Entry 7NFE (electron microscopy, 4.29 A resolution (low resolution: residue-level contacts below are approximate; hydrogen-bond / salt-bridge calls are withheld)); this record covers chains B and C of the 10 polymer chains in the assembly.

Chain B:
Protein: X-ray repair cross-complementing protein 6
Source organism: Homo sapiens
Notes: EC 3.6.4.-, 4.2.99.-
UniProt: P12956 (XRCC6_HUMAN); numbering as in UniProt (aligned over 1-609)
Sequence (609 residues; row label = number of the first residue in the row):
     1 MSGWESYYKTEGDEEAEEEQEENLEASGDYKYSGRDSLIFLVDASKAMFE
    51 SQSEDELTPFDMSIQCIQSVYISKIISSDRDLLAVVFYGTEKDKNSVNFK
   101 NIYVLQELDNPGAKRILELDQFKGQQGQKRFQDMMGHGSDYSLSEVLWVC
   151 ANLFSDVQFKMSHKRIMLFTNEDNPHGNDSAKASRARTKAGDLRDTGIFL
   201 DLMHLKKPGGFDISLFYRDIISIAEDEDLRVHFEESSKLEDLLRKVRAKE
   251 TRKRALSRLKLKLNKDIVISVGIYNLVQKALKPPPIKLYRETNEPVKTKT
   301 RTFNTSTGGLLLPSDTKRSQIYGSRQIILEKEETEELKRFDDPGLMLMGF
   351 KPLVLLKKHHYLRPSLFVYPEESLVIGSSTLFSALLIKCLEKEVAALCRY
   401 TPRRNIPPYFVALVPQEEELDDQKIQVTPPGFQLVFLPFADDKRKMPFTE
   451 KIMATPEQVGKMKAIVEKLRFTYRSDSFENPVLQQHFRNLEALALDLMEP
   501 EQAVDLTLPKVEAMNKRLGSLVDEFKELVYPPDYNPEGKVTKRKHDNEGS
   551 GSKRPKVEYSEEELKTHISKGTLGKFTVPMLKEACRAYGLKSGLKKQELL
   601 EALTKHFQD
Unresolved in the structure: 1-31, 51-56, 176-180, 208-209, 223-237, 535-609
Swiss-Prot annotation at these positions:
  - region: Val578 to Glu583 (Interaction with BAX)
  - active site: Lys31 (Schiff-base intermediate with DNA)
  - modified residue: Ser2 (N-acetylserine), Ser6 (Phosphoserine), Ser27 (Phosphoserine), Lys31 (N6-acetyllysine), Ser51 (Phosphoserine), Ser306 (Phosphoserine), Lys317 (N6-acetyllysine), Lys331 (N6-acetyllysine), Lys338 (N6-acetyllysine), Thr455 (Phosphothreonine), Lys461 (N6-acetyllysine), Ser477 (Phosphoserine), Ser520 (Phosphoserine), Lys539 (N6-acetyllysine), Lys542 (N6-acetyllysine), Lys544 (N6-acetyllysine), Ser550 (Phosphoserine), Lys553 (N6-acetyllysine), Lys556 (N6-acetyllysine), Ser560 (Phosphoserine) and 1 more in UniProt
  - cross-link (Glycyl lysine isopeptide (Lys-Gly)): Lys287 (interchain with G-Cter in SUMO2), Lys317 (interchain with G-Cter in SUMO2), Lys556 (interchain with G-Cter in SUMO2)
  - mutagenesis: Lys31 (K31A: Diminishes the ability to form a Schiff base. Abolishes adduct formation; when associated with A-160 and A-164), Lys160 (K160A: Abolishes adduct formation; when associated with A-31 and A-160), Lys164 (K164A: Abolishes adduct formation; when associated with A-31 and A-164), Lys539 (K539Q: Complete loss of suppression of BAX-induced apoptosis; K539R: No effect on suppression of BAX-induced apoptosis), Lys542 (K542Q: Complete loss of suppression of BAX-induced apoptosis; K542R: No effect on suppression of BAX-induced apoptosis), Lys544 (K544R: No effect on suppression of BAX-induced apoptosis), Lys553 (K553Q: Partial loss of suppression of BAX-induced apoptosis; K553R: No effect on suppression of BAX-induced apoptosis), Lys556 (K556R: No effect on suppression of BAX-induced apoptosis), Lys570 (K570R: Loss of methylation; loss of anti-apoptotic activity; no effect on XRCC5 stabilization)

Chain C:
Protein: X-ray repair cross-complementing protein 5
Source organism: Homo sapiens
Notes: EC 3.6.4.-
UniProt: P13010 (XRCC5_HUMAN); residue numbers follow UniProt; this construct covers 1-732
Sequence (732 residues; numbered 1 to 732; the number before each row is that of its first residue):
     1 MVRSGNKAAVVLCMDVGFTMSNSIPGIESPFEQAKKVITMFVQRQVFAEN
    51 KDEIALVLFGTDGTDNPLSGGDQYQNITVHRHLMLPDFDLLEDIESKIQP
   101 GSQQADFLDALIVSMDVIQHETIGKKFEKRHIEIFTDLSSRFSKSQLDII
   151 IHSLKKCDISLQFFLPFSLGKEDGSGDRGDGPFRLGGHGPSFPLKGITEQ
   201 QKEGLEIVKMVMISLEGEDGLDEIYSFSESLRKLCVFKKIERHSIHWPCR
   251 LTIGSNLSIRIAAYKSILQERVKKTWTVVDAKTLKKEDIQKETVYCLNDD
   301 DETEVLKEDIIQGFRYGSDIVPFSKVDEEQMKYKSEGKCFSVLGFCKSSQ
   351 VQRRFFMGNQVLKVFAARDDEAAAVALSSLIHALDDLDMVAIVRYAYDKR
   401 ANPQVGVAFPHIKHNYECLVYVQLPFMEDLRQYMFSSLKNSKKYAPTEAQ
   451 LNAVDALIDSMSLAKKDEKTDTLEDLFPTTKIPNPRFQRLFQCLLHRALH
   501 PREPLPPIQQHIWNMLNPPAEVTTKSQIPLSKIKTLFPLIEAKKKDQVTA
   551 QEIFQDNHEDGPTAKKLKTEQGGAHFSVSSLAEGSVTSVGSVNPAENFRV
   601 LVKQKKASFEEASNQLINHIEQFLDTNETPYFMKSIDCIRAFREEAIKFS
   651 EEQRFNNFLKALQEKVEIKQLNHFWEIVVQDGITLITKEEASGSSVTAEE
   701 AKKFLAPKDKPSGDTAAVFEEGGDVDDLLDMI
Unresolved in the structure: 1-5, 16-18, 23-27, 168-194, 300, 555-732
Swiss-Prot annotation at these positions:
  - region: Leu138 to Leu165 (Leucine-zipper)
  - motif: Glu720 to Leu728 (EEXXXDL motif)
  - modified residue: Lys144 (N6-acetyllysine), Ser255 (Phosphoserine), Ser258 (Phosphoserine), Lys265 (N6-acetyllysine), Ser318 (Phosphoserine), Lys332 (N6-acetyllysine), Thr535 (Phosphothreonine), Ser577 (Phosphoserine), Ser579 (Phosphoserine), Ser580 (Phosphoserine), Lys660 (N6-acetyllysine), Lys665 (N6-acetyllysine), Thr715 (Phosphothreonine)
  - cross-link (Glycyl lysine isopeptide (Lys-Gly)): Lys195 (interchain with G-Cter in SUMO2), Lys532 (interchain with G-Cter in SUMO2), Lys534 (interchain with G-Cter in SUMO2), Lys566 (interchain with G-Cter in SUMO2), Lys568 (interchain with G-Cter in SUMO2), Lys669 (interchain with G-Cter in SUMO2), Lys688 (interchain with G-Cter in SUMO2)
  - mutagenesis: Glu720 to Glu721 (Abolishes interaction with PRKDC and its recruitment to sites of DNA damage), Asp726 to Asp727 (Abolishes interaction with PRKDC and its recruitment to sites of DNA damage)

How chain B and chain C interact:
Residue-residue contacts (301; chain B residue first):
  Ile75(B) - Tyr316(C)
  Ile75(B) - Gly317(C)
  Asp79(B) - Gly317(C)
  Pro111(B) - Ser318(C)
  Gly112(B) - Ser318(C)
  Ala248(B) - Glu428(C)
  Glu250(B) - Arg431(C)
  Thr251(B) - Arg431(C)
  Arg252(B) - Arg431(C)
  Arg252(B) - Tyr433(C)
  Lys253(B) - Tyr433(C)
  Arg254(B) - Tyr433(C)
  Lys260(B) - Ala542(C)
  Asn264(B) - Leu530(C)
  Asp266(B) - Lys534(C)
  Ile267(B) - Leu539(C)
  Tyr274(B) - Phe435(C)
  Asn275(B) - Arg431(C)
  Leu276(B) - Asp429(C)
  Leu276(B) - Leu430(C)
  Leu276(B) - Arg431(C)
  Val277(B) - Met357(C)
  Val277(B) - Asp429(C)
  Gln278(B) - Asp429(C)
  Lys279(B) - Asp429(C)
  Ala280(B) - Asp429(C)
  Pro285(B) - Gly313(C)
  Pro285(B) - Phe314(C)
  Ile286(B) - Ile311(C)
  Ile286(B) - Gln312(C)
  Ile286(B) - Gly313(C)
  Ile286(B) - Ile320(C)
  Lys287(B) - Ile311(C)
  Leu288(B) - Asp309(C)
  Leu288(B) - Ile310(C)
  Leu288(B) - Ile311(C)
  Tyr289(B) - Leu297(C)
  Tyr289(B) - Asp309(C)
  Tyr289(B) - Ile311(C)
  Arg290(B) - Asp309(C)
  Arg290(B) - Ile311(C)
  Pro295(B) - Asn298(C)
  Val296(B) - Tyr295(C)
  Val296(B) - Cys296(C)
  Val296(B) - Leu297(C)
  Lys297(B) - Cys296(C)
  Lys297(B) - Leu297(C)
  Lys297(B) - Asn298(C)
  Lys297(B) - Asp299(C)
  Thr298(B) - Tyr295(C)
  Thr298(B) - Cys296(C)
  Lys299(B) - Thr293(C)
  Lys299(B) - Val294(C)
  Lys299(B) - Tyr295(C)
  Thr300(B) - Glu292(C)
  Thr300(B) - Thr293(C)
  Arg301(B) - Glu292(C)
  Thr302(B) - Asp288(C)
  Thr302(B) - Ile289(C)
  Thr302(B) - Gln290(C)
  Thr302(B) - Glu292(C)
  Phe303(B) - Asp288(C)
  Phe303(B) - Gln290(C)
  Phe303(B) - Glu292(C)
  Asn304(B) - Asp288(C)
  Thr305(B) - Glu287(C)
  Thr305(B) - Asp288(C)
  Thr305(B) - Gln290(C)
  Ser306(B) - Glu287(C)
  Ser306(B) - Asp288(C)
  Thr307(B) - Asp288(C)
  Leu311(B) - Asp288(C)
  Leu311(B) - Ile289(C)
  Asp315(B) - Val279(C)
  Asp315(B) - Asp280(C)
  Asp315(B) - Ala281(C)
  Thr316(B) - Val278(C)
  Lys317(B) - Thr277(C)
  Lys317(B) - Val278(C)
  Lys317(B) - Val279(C)
  Lys317(B) - Asp280(C)
  Lys317(B) - Ala281(C)
  Arg318(B) - Trp276(C)
  Arg318(B) - Thr277(C)
  Arg318(B) - Val278(C)
  Ser319(B) - Trp276(C)
  Ser319(B) - Thr277(C)
  Ser319(B) - Val279(C)
  Gln320(B) - Lys274(C)
  Gln320(B) - Thr275(C)
  Gln320(B) - Trp276(C)
  Tyr322(B) - Glu49(C)
  Tyr322(B) - Phe88(C)
  Tyr322(B) - Lys274(C)
  Tyr322(B) - Phe491(C)
  Tyr322(B) - Leu494(C)
  Ser324(B) - Asp87(C)
  Ser324(B) - Phe88(C)
  Ser324(B) - Asp89(C)
  Arg325(B) - Phe88(C)
  Arg325(B) - Glu92(C)
  Arg325(B) - Ala498(C)
  Arg325(B) - Leu499(C)
  Ile327(B) - Phe88(C)
  Ile327(B) - Leu494(C)
  Ile327(B) - Arg497(C)
  Ile327(B) - Ala498(C)
  Leu329(B) - Arg497(C)
  Thr334(B) - Trp276(C)
  Leu337(B) - Arg489(C)
  Leu337(B) - Leu490(C)
  Leu337(B) - Cys493(C)
  Phe340(B) - Arg486(C)
  Phe340(B) - Arg489(C)
  Phe340(B) - Trp513(C)
  Met348(B) - Leu463(C)
  Met348(B) - Leu516(C)
  Met348(B) - Pro518(C)
  Gly349(B) - Met461(C)
  Gly349(B) - Leu463(C)
  Phe350(B) - Ile458(C)
  Phe350(B) - Met461(C)
  Phe350(B) - Ser462(C)
  Phe350(B) - Leu463(C)
  Lys351(B) - Leu463(C)
  Lys351(B) - Asp475(C)
  Lys351(B) - Phe477(C)
  Pro352(B) - Ala464(C)
  Leu355(B) - Ala464(C)
  Leu355(B) - Asp475(C)
  Lys358(B) - Arg353(C)
  Lys358(B) - Phe409(C)
  Lys358(B) - Pro410(C)
  Lys358(B) - His411(C)
  His359(B) - Ile267(C)
  His359(B) - Val361(C)
  His359(B) - His411(C)
  His360(B) - Ile267(C)
  Tyr361(B) - Val361(C)
  Leu362(B) - Asn359(C)
  Phe367(B) - Phe435(C)
  Tyr369(B) - Phe435(C)
  Tyr369(B) - Ser436(C)
  Tyr369(B) - Leu438(C)
  Pro370(B) - Leu438(C)
  Leu374(B) - Ile540(C)
  Leu374(B) - Glu541(C)
  Val375(B) - Leu539(C)
  Val375(B) - Ile540(C)
  Ile376(B) - Tyr444(C)
  Ile376(B) - Ile540(C)
  Gly377(B) - Pro538(C)
  Ser379(B) - Tyr444(C)
  Thr380(B) - Tyr444(C)
  Thr380(B) - Pro446(C)
  Thr380(B) - Gln450(C)
  Thr380(B) - Phe537(C)
  Leu381(B) - Val454(C)
  Leu381(B) - Phe537(C)
  Ser383(B) - Tyr444(C)
  Ser383(B) - Pro446(C)
  Ala384(B) - Pro446(C)
  Ala384(B) - Leu451(C)
  Leu385(B) - Val454(C)
  Leu386(B) - Lys439(C)
  Lys388(B) - Leu451(C)
  Lys388(B) - Val454(C)
  Lys388(B) - Asp455(C)
  Lys388(B) - Ile458(C)
  Glu391(B) - Asp455(C)
  Glu391(B) - Ile458(C)
  Lys392(B) - Ile458(C)
  Leu397(B) - Leu463(C)
  Leu397(B) - Phe477(C)
  Leu397(B) - Thr479(C)
  Arg399(B) - Trp513(C)
  Arg399(B) - Leu516(C)
  Pro407(B) - Arg486(C)
  Phe410(B) - Phe477(C)
  Phe410(B) - Thr479(C)
  Glu418(B) - Ser437(C)
  Glu418(B) - Leu438(C)
  Glu418(B) - Lys439(C)
  Gln426(B) - Met434(C)
  Gln426(B) - Phe435(C)
  Thr428(B) - Gln352(C)
  Pro429(B) - Phe435(C)
  Pro430(B) - Ser436(C)
  Pro430(B) - Leu438(C)
  Gln433(B) - Arg354(C)
  Leu437(B) - Thr479(C)
  Pro438(B) - Thr479(C)
  Pro438(B) - Thr480(C)
  Phe439(B) - Thr480(C)
  Phe439(B) - Ile482(C)
  Phe439(B) - Pro483(C)
  Phe439(B) - Asn484(C)
  Phe439(B) - Pro485(C)
  Ala440(B) - Thr480(C)
  Ala440(B) - Lys481(C)
  Ala440(B) - Ile482(C)
  Ala440(B) - Pro483(C)
  Asp441(B) - Lys239(C)
  Asp441(B) - Ile240(C)
  Asp441(B) - Pro483(C)
  Asp442(B) - Ile267(C)
  Asp442(B) - Leu268(C)
  Asp442(B) - Glu270(C)
  Lys443(B) - Ile267(C)
  Lys443(B) - Lys481(C)
  Arg444(B) - Arg242(C)
  Arg444(B) - Ser244(C)
  Arg444(B) - Lys265(C)
  Arg444(B) - Ser266(C)
  Arg444(B) - Leu268(C)
  Arg444(B) - Glu270(C)
  Lys445(B) - Glu241(C)
  Lys445(B) - His243(C)
  Met446(B) - Tyr264(C)
  Met446(B) - Phe365(C)
  Thr449(B) - Phe365(C)
  Thr449(B) - Asn415(C)
  Thr449(B) - Tyr416(C)
  Glu450(B) - Lys413(C)
  Glu450(B) - His414(C)
  Glu450(B) - Asn415(C)
  Glu450(B) - Tyr416(C)
  Glu450(B) - Glu417(C)
  Ile452(B) - Glu371(C)
  Ile452(B) - Val375(C)
  Met453(B) - Val375(C)
  Met453(B) - Ser378(C)
  Met453(B) - Glu417(C)
  Ala454(B) - Ser378(C)
  Ala454(B) - Ser379(C)
  Ala454(B) - His382(C)
  Gln458(B) - Ser379(C)
  Val459(B) - Ser379(C)
  Val459(B) - His382(C)
  Val459(B) - Ala383(C)
  Met462(B) - Ser379(C)
  Met462(B) - Leu380(C)
  Met462(B) - Ala383(C)
  Lys463(B) - Ala383(C)
  Lys463(B) - Leu387(C)
  Val466(B) - Phe345(C)
  Glu467(B) - Leu387(C)
  Leu469(B) - Phe345(C)
  Leu469(B) - Met389(C)
  Arg470(B) - Phe345(C)
  Arg470(B) - Met389(C)
  Phe471(B) - Gly344(C)
  Phe471(B) - Phe345(C)
  Phe471(B) - Cys346(C)
  Thr472(B) - Cys346(C)
  Tyr473(B) - Cys346(C)
  Tyr473(B) - Val351(C)
  Tyr473(B) - Ile392(C)
  Tyr473(B) - Leu424(C)
  Tyr473(B) - Pro425(C)
  Asp476(B) - Met427(C)
  Asp476(B) - Leu430(C)
  Phe478(B) - Leu343(C)
  Phe478(B) - Phe426(C)
  Phe478(B) - Met427(C)
  Glu479(B) - Phe426(C)
  Glu479(B) - Met427(C)
  Glu479(B) - Glu428(C)
  Asn480(B) - Phe426(C)
  Asn480(B) - Glu428(C)
  Pro481(B) - Pro403(C)
  Val482(B) - Tyr333(C)
  Val482(B) - Asn402(C)
  Val482(B) - Pro403(C)
  His486(B) - Phe314(C)
  Leu490(B) - Phe314(C)
  Leu490(B) - Tyr316(C)
  Glu491(B) - Tyr316(C)
  Leu493(B) - Val321(C)
  Leu493(B) - Phe323(C)
  Ala494(B) - Tyr316(C)
  Leu506(B) - Leu343(C)
  Thr507(B) - Ser341(C)
  Thr507(B) - Arg394(C)
  Thr507(B) - Pro403(C)
  Pro509(B) - Ser341(C)
  Pro509(B) - Val342(C)
  Pro509(B) - Leu343(C)
  Val511(B) - Gly254(C)
  Glu512(B) - Ser255(C)
  Asn515(B) - Ser255(C)
  Val522(B) - Leu257(C)
  Leu528(B) - Ala372(C)
  Pro532(B) - Arg260(C)
  Pro532(B) - Ala372(C)
  Asp533(B) - Arg250(C)
  Asp533(B) - Leu257(C)
  Asp533(B) - Ser258(C)
  Asp533(B) - Arg260(C)
  Tyr534(B) - Arg250(C)
  Tyr534(B) - Arg260(C)
Also at the interface, not in a pair above, chain B (163 interface residues in all): Ala113, Arg247, Pro283, Pro284, Glu294, Gly308, Gly323, Ile328, Glu336, Arg339, Leu347, Leu356, Pro364, Ser365, Ser373, Ile387, Val394, Pro408, Ser475, Leu483, Gln485, Asn489
Also at the interface, not in a pair above, chain C (176 interface residues in all): Asn256, Gln269, Lys291, Val305, Glu308, Asp319, Met331, Lys332, Gln350, Phe355, Phe356, Gly358, Lys363, Asp370, Ala374, Asp386, Val405, Val420, Ala445, Asn452, Leu473, Glu474, Pro478, Phe487, Ile508, Met515, Asn517, Ile533, Lys543

Overview:
The interface between chain B and chain C involves 163 residues on one side and 176 on the other. Curated
annotation (UniProt) lists active-site residue Lys31(B) and 9 mutagenesis sites on chain B; 4 mutagenesis
sites on chain C.
Chain B is X-ray repair cross-complementing protein 6 and chain C is X-ray repair cross-complementing protein
5, both from Homo sapiens; the structure, Cryo-EM structure of NHEJ super-complex (monomer), was determined by
electron microscopy together with 7NFC from the same study.
